Entry 6ERO (X-ray diffraction, 1.75 A resolution); this record covers chain A.

== Chain A ==
Molecule: Dimethyladenosine transferase 2, mitochondrial
Source organism: Homo sapiens
Notes: EC 2.1.1.-
UniProt: Q9H5Q4 (TFB2M_HUMAN); the construct has insertions or renumbered stretches relative to UniProt, so the offset changes along the chain: 3-207 = UniProt 63-267; 212-313 = UniProt 295-396
Sequence (313 residues; each row starts with the number of its first residue):
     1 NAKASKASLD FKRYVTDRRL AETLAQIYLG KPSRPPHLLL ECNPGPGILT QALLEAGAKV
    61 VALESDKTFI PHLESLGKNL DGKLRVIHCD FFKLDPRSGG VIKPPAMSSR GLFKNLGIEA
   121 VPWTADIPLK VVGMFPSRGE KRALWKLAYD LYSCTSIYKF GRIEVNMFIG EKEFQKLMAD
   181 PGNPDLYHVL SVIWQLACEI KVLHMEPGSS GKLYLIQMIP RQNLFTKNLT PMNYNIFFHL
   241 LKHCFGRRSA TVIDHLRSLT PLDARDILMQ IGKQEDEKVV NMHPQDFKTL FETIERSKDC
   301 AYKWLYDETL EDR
Not modelled in the structure: 1-11, 31-36
Sequence notes: expression tag (1-2); linker (208-211)
Swiss-Prot annotation at these positions:
  - binding site (S-adenosyl-L-methionine): Val15, Glu64, Asp90
  - region: Arg247, Arg248 (DNA-binding)

== Overview ==
Curated annotation (UniProt) lists 3 S-adenosyl-L-methionine-binding residues.
Chain A is Dimethyladenosine transferase 2, mitochondrial (Homo sapiens); the structure, Structure of human
TFB2M, was determined by X-ray diffraction (same publication as 6ERP and 6ERQ).
